8T06 - chains B and E of the 6 polymer chains in the assembly; structure by electron microscopy, 3.32 A resolution.

== Chain B ==
Name: Protein myomaker
Source organism: Mus musculus
Reference sequence: Q9D1N4 (MYMK_MOUSE); numbering as in UniProt (aligned over 1-221)
Amino-acid sequence (221 residues; each row starts with the number of its first residue):
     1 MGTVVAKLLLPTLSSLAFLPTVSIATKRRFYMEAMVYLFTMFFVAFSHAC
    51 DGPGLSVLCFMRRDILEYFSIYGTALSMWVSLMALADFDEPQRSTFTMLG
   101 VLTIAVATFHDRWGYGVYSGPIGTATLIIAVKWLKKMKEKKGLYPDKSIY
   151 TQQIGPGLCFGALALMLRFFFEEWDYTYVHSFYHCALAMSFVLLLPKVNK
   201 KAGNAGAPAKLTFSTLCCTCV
Unresolved in the structure: 1-4, 204-221
Construct notes: engineered mutation Ala-107 (Arg in Q9D1N4)
Disulfide bonds: Cys-50/Cys-59
Bound ions: Zn2+: His-48, His-180, His-184
Swiss-Prot annotation at these positions:
  - lipidation (S-palmitoyl cysteine): Cys-217, Cys-218
  - mutagenesis: Gly-2 (G2A: Does not affect subcellular localization), Thr-215 to Val-221 (Abolished localization to the Golgi apparatus; Does not affect subcellular localization), Leu-216 to Val-221 (Does not affect subcellular localization), Cys-217 to Cys-220 (Abolished localization to the Golgi apparatus), Cys-217 to Cys-218 (Abolished localization to the Golgi apparatus), Cys-218 to Cys-220 (Abolished localization to the Golgi apparatus), Thr-219 to Val-221 (Does not affect subcellular localization)

== Chain E ==
Name: 18G7 Fab heavy chain
Source organism: Mus musculus
Notes: antibody fragment or engineered binder
Amino-acid sequence (120 residues; row label = number of the first residue in the row):
     1 QVTLKESGPGILQPSQTLSLTCSFSGFSLSTSGMGVSWIRKPSGKGLEWL
    51 AHIFWDDDKRYNPSLKSRLTISKDTSSNQVFLMITSIDTADTATYYCARR
   101 TWLLHAMDYWGQGTSVTVSS
Disulfide bonds: Cys-22/Cys-97

== Chain B / chain E interface ==
Contacting residue pairs - 14 pairs, chain B then chain E:
  Met-137(B) / Trp-102(E)  hydrophobic
  Lys-140(B) / Arg-100(E)  hydrogen bond (backbone-side chain)
  Lys-141(B) / Phe-54(E)
  Lys-141(B) / Trp-55(E)
  Lys-141(B) / Asp-56(E)  salt bridge
  Lys-141(B) / Asp-58(E)  salt bridge
  Lys-141(B) / Arg-100(E)  hydrogen bond (backbone-side chain)
  Lys-141(B) / Trp-102(E)
  Gly-142(B) / Arg-100(E)
  Gly-142(B) / Trp-102(E)
  Gly-142(B) / His-105(E)
  Leu-143(B) / Trp-102(E)  hydrogen bond (backbone-backbone)
  Leu-143(B) / Leu-103(E)
  Leu-143(B) / His-105(E)  hydrogen bond (backbone-side chain)
Interface residues without a listed pair, chain B (7 interface residues in all): Glu-139, Asp-146
Interface residues without a listed pair, chain E (10 interface residues in all): Gly-33, Arg-60

== In short ==
7 residues of chain B face 10 of chain E across their interface; the contacts include 4 hydrogen bonds and 2
salt bridges. Polar contacts include Lys-141(B)/Asp-56(E), Lys-141(B)/Asp-58(E) and Lys-140(B)/Arg-100(E).
UniProt lists 8 mutagenesis sites on chain B.
Chain B is Protein myomaker and chain E is 18G7 Fab heavy chain, both from Mus musculus; the structure,
Structure of mouse Myomaker mutant-R107A bound to Fab18G7, was determined by electron microscopy together with
8T03, 8T04, 8T05 and 8T07 from the same study.
